Entry 4ZV8 (X-ray diffraction, 2.24 A resolution); this record covers chain A.

[Chain A]
Molecule: Cytochrome P450 2B6
Organism: Homo sapiens
Notes: EC 1.14.13.-
Reference sequence: P20813 (CP2B6_HUMAN); residues 30-491 here = UniProt positions 30-491
Amino-acid sequence (476 residues; numbered 20 to 495; the number before each row is that of its first residue):
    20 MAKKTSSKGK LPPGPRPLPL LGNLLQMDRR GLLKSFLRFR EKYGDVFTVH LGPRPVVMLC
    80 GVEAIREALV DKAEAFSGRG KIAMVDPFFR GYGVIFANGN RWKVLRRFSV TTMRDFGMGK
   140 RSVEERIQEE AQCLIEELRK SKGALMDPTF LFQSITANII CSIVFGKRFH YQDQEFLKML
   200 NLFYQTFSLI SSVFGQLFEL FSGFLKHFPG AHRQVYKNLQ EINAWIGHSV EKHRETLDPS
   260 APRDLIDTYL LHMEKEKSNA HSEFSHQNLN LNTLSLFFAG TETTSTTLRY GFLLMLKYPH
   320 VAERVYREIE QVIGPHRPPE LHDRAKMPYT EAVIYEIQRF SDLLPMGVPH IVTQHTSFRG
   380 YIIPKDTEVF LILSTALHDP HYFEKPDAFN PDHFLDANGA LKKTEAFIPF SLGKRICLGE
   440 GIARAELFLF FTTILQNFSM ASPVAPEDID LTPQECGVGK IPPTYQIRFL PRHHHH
Not modelled in the structure: 20-27, 493-495
Differences from the reference sequence: expression tag (20-29, 492-495); engineered mutation His226 (Tyr in P20813), Trp244 (Tyr in P20813), Arg262 (Lys in P20813)
Metal / ion sites: heme Fe near Cys436 (its only coordinating residue here)
Small-molecule neighbours:
  - 5-cyclohexyl-1-pentyl-beta-D-maltoside (CM5), molecule 1: Leu39, Leu40, Leu43, Leu216, Phe220, Gly222, Phe223, Leu224
  - 5-cyclohexyl-1-pentyl-beta-D-maltoside (CM5), molecule 2: Leu43, Leu44, Met46, Asp47, Arg48, Gly50, Leu51, Val212, Gln215, Leu216, Leu219
  - heme (HEM): Arg98, Val113, Ile114, Trp121, Arg125, Met132, Ile179, Leu295, Ala298, Gly299, Thr302, Thr303, Thr306, Gln357, Leu362, Leu363, Gly366, Val367, His369, Leu392, Pro428, Phe429, Ser430, Leu431, Arg434, Ile435, Cys436, Leu437, Gly438, Ile441, Ala442
  - (+)-alpha-Pinene (TMH): Ile101, Ile114, Phe115, Phe206, Phe297, Ala298, Thr302, Leu363, Val367, Val477
From the paper describing this entry:
  - mutagenesis - Y244W (4-and 2-fold): increased catalytic activity on 7-EFC
  - mutagenesis - Y244W: increased catalytic activity on halogenated substrates
  - mutagenesis - Y244W (KS=0.43 uM): unchanged binding to (+)-alpha-Pinene
  - conformationally variable residues (side-chain flip): Glu194, Phe296
  - binding site for (+)-alpha-Pinene: Phe297

[Summary]
Chain A binds heme, (+)-alpha-Pinene and 5-cyclohexyl-1-pentyl-beta-D-maltoside. From the paper: a binding
site for (+)-alpha-Pinene at Phe297; Y244W increases catalytic activity on 7-EFC.
Chain A is Cytochrome P450 2B6 (Homo sapiens); the structure, Structure of CYP2B6 (Y226H/K262R) with
additional mutation Y244W in complex with alpha-Pinene, was determined by X-ray diffraction, deposited
together with 5EM4.
